PDB entry 8DM3 | electron microscopy, 2.37 A resolution | chains A and C of the 9 polymer chains in the assembly

# Chain A (and C)
Protein: Spike glycoprotein
Source organism: Severe acute respiratory syndrome coronavirus 2
Notes: chain C of this document is another copy of the same molecule, construct and numbering; everything in this record applies to it too
Reference sequence: P0DTC2 (SPIKE_SARS2); residue numbers follow UniProt; this construct covers 1-23, 27-1208
Sequence (1285 residues; row label = number of the first residue in the row; note: 3 numbers in that range are skipped by the numbering (no residue carries them; nothing is unmodelled there)):
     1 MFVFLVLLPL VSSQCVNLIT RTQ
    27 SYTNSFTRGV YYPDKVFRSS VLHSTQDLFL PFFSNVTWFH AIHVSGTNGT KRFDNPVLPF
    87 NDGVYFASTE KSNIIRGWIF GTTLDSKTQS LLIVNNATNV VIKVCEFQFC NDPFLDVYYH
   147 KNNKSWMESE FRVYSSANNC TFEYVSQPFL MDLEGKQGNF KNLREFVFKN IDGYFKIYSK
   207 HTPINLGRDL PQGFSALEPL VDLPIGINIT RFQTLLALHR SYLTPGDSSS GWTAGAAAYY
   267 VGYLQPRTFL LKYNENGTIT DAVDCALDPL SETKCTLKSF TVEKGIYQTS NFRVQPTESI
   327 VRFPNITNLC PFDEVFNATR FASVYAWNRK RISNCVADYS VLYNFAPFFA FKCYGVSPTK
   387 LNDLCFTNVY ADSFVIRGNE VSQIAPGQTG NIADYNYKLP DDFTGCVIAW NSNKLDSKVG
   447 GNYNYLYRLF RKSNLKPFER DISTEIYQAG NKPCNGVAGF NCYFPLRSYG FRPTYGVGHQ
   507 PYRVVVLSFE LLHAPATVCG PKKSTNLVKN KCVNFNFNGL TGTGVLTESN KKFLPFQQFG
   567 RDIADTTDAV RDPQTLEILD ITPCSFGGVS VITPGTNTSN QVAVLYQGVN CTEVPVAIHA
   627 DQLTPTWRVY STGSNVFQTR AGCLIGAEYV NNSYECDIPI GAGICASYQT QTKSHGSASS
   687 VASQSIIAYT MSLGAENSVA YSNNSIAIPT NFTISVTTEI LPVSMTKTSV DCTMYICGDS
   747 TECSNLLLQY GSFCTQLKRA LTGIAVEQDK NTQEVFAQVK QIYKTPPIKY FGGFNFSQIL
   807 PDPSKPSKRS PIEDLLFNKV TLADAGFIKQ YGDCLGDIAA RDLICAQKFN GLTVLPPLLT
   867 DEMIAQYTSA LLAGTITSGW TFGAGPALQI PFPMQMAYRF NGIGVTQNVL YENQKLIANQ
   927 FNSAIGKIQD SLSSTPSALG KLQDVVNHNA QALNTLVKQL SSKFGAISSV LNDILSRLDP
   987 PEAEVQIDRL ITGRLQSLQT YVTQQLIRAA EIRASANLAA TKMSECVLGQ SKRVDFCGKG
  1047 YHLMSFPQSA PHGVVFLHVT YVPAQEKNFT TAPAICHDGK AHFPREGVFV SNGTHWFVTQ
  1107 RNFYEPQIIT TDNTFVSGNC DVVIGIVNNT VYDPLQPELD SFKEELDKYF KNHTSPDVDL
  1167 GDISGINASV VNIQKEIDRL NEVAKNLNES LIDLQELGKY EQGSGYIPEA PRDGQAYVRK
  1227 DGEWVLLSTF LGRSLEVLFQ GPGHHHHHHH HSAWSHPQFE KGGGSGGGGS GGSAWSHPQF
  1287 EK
Not modelled in the structure: 1-13, 72-77, 179-186, 250-255, 621-640, 676-690, 828-847, 1148-1288
Differences from the reference sequence: conflict Ile19 (Thr in P0DTC2), Ser27 (Ala in P0DTC2), Asp142 (Gly in P0DTC2), 34 further conflict positions vs the reference (P0DTC2) not listed; expression tag (1209-1288)
Cystine bridges: Cys15-Cys136, Cys131-Cys166, Cys291-Cys301, Cys336-Cys361, Cys379-Cys432, Cys391-Cys525, Cys480-Cys488, Cys538-Cys590, Cys617-Cys649, Cys662-Cys671, Cys738-Cys760, Cys743-Cys749, Cys1032-Cys1043, Cys1082-Cys1126
Glycans and other covalent adducts: N-acetylglucosamine (NAG) linked to Asn61, Asn122, Asn165, Asn234, Asn282, Asn331, Asn343, Asn709, Asn717, Asn801, Asn1074, Asn1098, Asn1134
Curated features (UniProtKB/Swiss-Prot):
  - region: Asn280 to Cys301 (Putative superantigen), Asn448 to Phe456 (Immunodominant HLA epitope recognized by the CD8+), Ser816 to Tyr837 (Fusion peptide 1), Lys835 to Phe855 (Fusion peptide 2), Asp1163 to Glu1202 (Heptad repeat 2)
  - site: Arg815, Ser816 (Cleavage)
  - glycosylation: Asn17 (N-linked (GlcNAc...) (complex) asparagine), Asn61 (N-linked (GlcNAc...) (hybrid) asparagine), Asn74 (N-linked (GlcNAc...) (complex) asparagine), Asn122 (N-linked (GlcNAc...) (hybrid) asparagine), Asn149 (N-linked (GlcNAc...) (complex) asparagine), Asn165 (N-linked (GlcNAc...) (complex) asparagine), Asn234 (N-linked (GlcNAc...) (high mannose) asparagine), Asn282 (N-linked (GlcNAc...) (complex) asparagine), Thr323 (O-linked (GalNAc) threonine), Ser325 (O-linked (HexNAc...) serine), Asn331 (N-linked (GlcNAc...) (complex) asparagine), Asn343 (N-linked (GlcNAc...) (complex) asparagine), Asn603 (N-linked (GlcNAc...) (hybrid) asparagine), Asn616 (N-linked (GlcNAc...) (complex) asparagine), Asn657 (N-linked (GlcNAc...) (complex) asparagine), Thr676 (O-linked (GlcNAc...) threonine), Thr678 (O-linked (GlcNAc...) threonine), Asn709 (N-linked (GlcNAc...) (high mannose) asparagine), Asn717 (N-linked (GlcNAc...) (hybrid) asparagine), Asn801 (N-linked (GlcNAc...) (hybrid) asparagine) and 6 more in UniProt
  - natural variant: Leu5 (L5F: In strain: Iota/B.1.526), Ser13 (S13I: In strain: Epsilon/B.1.427/B.1.429), Leu18 (L18F: In strain: Beta/B.1.351, Gamma/P.1 and 1 more), Ile19 (T19I: In strain: Omicron/BQ.1.1, Omicron/XBB.1.5 and 1 more; this construct carries the variant), Thr20 (T20N: In strain: Gamma/P.1), Gln52 (Q52H: In strain: Omicron/EG.5.1), Ala67 (A67V: In strain: Eta/B.1.525, Omicron/BA.1), His69 to Val70 (deletion: In strain: Alpha/B.1.1.7, Eta/B.1.525 and 5 more), Gly75 (G75V: In strain: Lambda/C.37), Thr76 (T76I: In strain: Lambda/C.37), Asp80 (D80A: In strain: Beta/B.1.351), Val83 (V83A: In strain: Omicron/XBB.1.5, Omicron/EG.5.1), 78 further natural variant entries in UniProt
  - mutagenesis: His69 to Val70 (Increased incorporation of cleaved spike into virions), Asn121 (N121Q: Partial loss of biliverdin affinity), Arg190 (R190K: Partial loss of biliverdin affinity), Asn234 (N234Q: Increased resistance to neutralizing antibodies), Asn331 (N331Q: Reduced viral infectivity), Asn343 (N343Q: Reduced viral infectivity), Leu452 (L452R: Increased resistance to neutralizing antibodies. Decreases HLA binding to NF9 epitope. Increased binding affinity to human ACE2), Tyr453 (Y453F: Decreased HLA binding to NF9 epitope. Increased binding affinity to human ACE2), Ala475 (A475V: Increased resistance to neutralizing antibodies), Val483 (V483A: Increased resistance to neutralizing antibodies), Phe490 (F490L: Increased resistance to neutralizing antibodies and human covalescent sera neutralization), His519 (H519P: Increased resistance to human covalescent sera neutralization), 5 further mutagenesis entries in UniProt
From the paper describing this entry:
  - post-translational modification sites: Asn74 (proposed by the authors, not directly observed)

# Interface between chain A and chain C
Residue-residue contacts (196; chain A residue first):
  Tyr38(A) - Phe562(C)  hydrophobic
  Asp40(A) - Phe562(C)
  Lys41(A) - Phe562(C)
  Lys41(A) - Gln563(C)
  Lys41(A) - Gln564(C)  hydrogen bond (backbone-backbone)
  Val42(A) - Gln563(C)
  Val42(A) - Phe565(C)
  Val42(A) - Arg567(C)
  Phe43(A) - Lys557(C)
  Phe43(A) - Lys558(C)
  Phe43(A) - Phe559(C)  hydrophobic
  Phe43(A) - Gln563(C)
  Phe43(A) - Phe565(C)  hydrogen bond (backbone-backbone)
  Phe43(A) - Gly566(C)
  Phe43(A) - Arg567(C)  hydrogen bond (backbone-backbone)
  Arg44(A) - Asp571(C)  salt bridge
  Val47(A) - Asp568(C)
  Val47(A) - Ile569(C)  hydrophobic
  Tyr200(A) - Arg357(C)  hydrogen bond
  Tyr200(A) - Asn394(C)  hydrogen bond
  Tyr200(A) - Tyr396(C)
  Glu224(A) - Leu560(C)
  Glu224(A) - Phe562(C)
  Pro225(A) - Phe562(C)  hydrophobic
  Pro230(A) - Arg357(C)
  Pro230(A) - Tyr396(C)
  Asn282(A) - Lys558(C)  hydrogen bond
  Tyr369(A) - Asn487(C)
  Tyr369(A) - Tyr489(C)
  Phe374(A) - Phe486(C)
  Phe375(A) - Phe486(C)
  Phe377(A) - Tyr489(C)  hydrogen bond (backbone-side chain)
  Ser383(A) - Phe456(C)
  Pro384(A) - Phe456(C)
  Thr385(A) - Ala475(C)
  Lys386(A) - Tyr421(C)
  Ser735(A) - Gln314(C)  hydrogen bond
  Asp737(A) - Asn317(C)  hydrogen bond
  Asp737(A) - Arg319(C)  salt bridge
  Met740(A) - Asn317(C)
  Met740(A) - Arg319(C)
  Met740(A) - Phe592(C)  hydrophobic
  Asp745(A) - Thr549(C)  hydrogen bond
  Gln755(A) - Ser968(C)
  Gln755(A) - Lys969(C)
  Gln755(A) - Phe970(C)  hydrogen bond (backbone-backbone)
  Gln755(A) - Gly971(C)
  Gln755(A) - Ala972(C)  hydrogen bond (side chain-backbone)
  Tyr756(A) - Gln965(C)  hydrogen bond (backbone-side chain)
  Tyr756(A) - Ser968(C)
  Tyr756(A) - Phe970(C)
  Gly757(A) - Ser968(C)
  Ser758(A) - Thr961(C)
  Ser758(A) - Gln965(C)  hydrogen bond
  Phe759(A) - Gln965(C)
  Phe759(A) - Phe970(C)  hydrophobic
  Phe759(A) - Gln1002(C)
  Phe759(A) - Ser1003(C)
  Gln762(A) - Thr961(C)
  Gln762(A) - Thr1006(C)
  Lys764(A) - Thr302(C)
  Lys764(A) - Gln314(C)  hydrogen bond (side chain-backbone)
  Arg765(A) - Gln957(C)
  Glu773(A) - Glu1017(C)
  Lys786(A) - Gly700(C)
  Lys786(A) - Ala701(C)  hydrogen bond (backbone-backbone)
  Gln787(A) - Ala701(C)
  Gln787(A) - Asn703(C)  hydrogen bond
  Ile788(A) - Leu699(C)  hydrophobic
  Ile788(A) - Gly700(C)
  Ile788(A) - Ala701(C)  hydrogen bond (backbone-backbone)
  Ile788(A) - Glu702(C)
  Ile788(A) - Asn703(C)  hydrogen bond (backbone-backbone)
  Tyr789(A) - Asn703(C)
  Tyr789(A) - Val705(C)  hydrophobic
  Lys790(A) - Glu702(C)
  Lys790(A) - Asn703(C)
  Pro792(A) - Tyr707(C)  hydrophobic
  Tyr796(A) - Tyr707(C)
  Phe797(A) - Tyr707(C)  hydrophobic
  Asp848(A) - Ile569(C)
  Leu849(A) - Ile569(C)
  Ala852(A) - Asp568(C)
  Ala852(A) - Ala570(C)  hydrophobic
  Lys854(A) - Phe592(C)
  Phe855(A) - Thr588(C)
  Phe855(A) - Pro589(C)
  Phe855(A) - Phe592(C)  hydrophobic
  Leu861(A) - Gln314(C)
  Leu861(A) - Gln613(C)
  Pro862(A) - Arg646(C)
  Pro862(A) - Ala647(C)  hydrophobic
  Pro863(A) - Ala668(C)  hydrogen bond (backbone-backbone)
  Leu864(A) - Pro665(C)  hydrophobic
  Leu864(A) - Gly667(C)
  Leu864(A) - Ala668(C)
  Leu864(A) - Gly669(C)  hydrogen bond (backbone-backbone)
  Leu864(A) - Ile670(C)
  Leu864(A) - Met697(C)
  Leu865(A) - Met697(C)  hydrophobic
  Thr866(A) - Ala668(C)
  Thr866(A) - Gly669(C)
  Met869(A) - Gly669(C)
  Met869(A) - Met697(C)  hydrophobic
  Met869(A) - Leu699(C)
  Gln872(A) - Leu699(C)
  Tyr873(A) - Leu699(C)
  Thr883(A) - Val705(C)
  Thr883(A) - Tyr707(C)
  Trp886(A) - Tyr1047(C)
  Gly889(A) - Asp1041(C)
  Gly889(A) - Lys1045(C)  hydrogen bond (backbone-side chain)
  Ala890(A) - Gly1046(C)
  Ala890(A) - Tyr1047(C)
  Ala890(A) - Pro1069(C)
  Pro892(A) - Pro1069(C)
  Pro892(A) - Glu1072(C)
  Ala893(A) - Val705(C)  hydrophobic
  Leu894(A) - Ala713(C)
  Leu894(A) - Pro715(C)  hydrophobic
  Leu894(A) - Glu1072(C)
  Gln895(A) - Val705(C)
  Gln895(A) - Ala706(C)
  Gln895(A) - Ser711(C)
  Gln895(A) - Ile712(C)
  Gln895(A) - Ala713(C)  hydrogen bond (backbone-backbone)
  Gln895(A) - Asn1074(C)  hydrogen bond
  Ile896(A) - Tyr707(C)
  Ile896(A) - Ser711(C)
  Ile896(A) - Ile712(C)  hydrophobic
  Pro897(A) - Tyr707(C)  hydrophobic
  Pro897(A) - Ser708(C)
  Pro897(A) - Asn709(C)
  Pro897(A) - Asn710(C)
  Pro897(A) - Ser711(C)
  Phe898(A) - Tyr707(C)  hydrogen bond (backbone-side chain)
  Met900(A) - Thr1077(C)
  Met900(A) - Ala1078(C)
  Met900(A) - Val1094(C)  hydrophobic
  Tyr904(A) - Ile712(C)
  Tyr904(A) - Val1094(C)
  Tyr904(A) - Arg1107(C)
  Asn907(A) - Arg1107(C)
  Gln913(A) - Pro1090(C)
  Gln913(A) - Arg1107(C)
  Asn914(A) - Phe1089(C)
  Asn914(A) - Phe1121(C)
  Asn914(A) - Ser1123(C)  hydrogen bond
  Tyr917(A) - Pro1079(C)  hydrophobic
  Tyr917(A) - Phe1089(C)  hydrophobic
  Tyr917(A) - Val1129(C)
  Glu918(A) - Ser1123(C)  hydrogen bond
  Glu918(A) - Val1128(C)
  Val963(A) - Ala570(C)  hydrophobic
  Lys964(A) - Ile569(C)  hydrogen bond (side chain-backbone)
  Lys964(A) - Ala570(C)
  Asn978(A) - Thr547(C)  hydrogen bond (side chain-backbone)
  Asn978(A) - Gly548(C)
  Asp979(A) - Leu518(C)
  Leu981(A) - Lys386(C)
  Ser982(A) - Lys386(C)
  Ser982(A) - Leu390(C)
  Ser982(A) - Gly545(C)
  Arg983(A) - Gly381(C)  hydrogen bond (side chain-backbone)
  Arg983(A) - Val382(C)
  Arg983(A) - Ser383(C)  hydrogen bond (backbone-backbone)
  Arg983(A) - Leu390(C)
  Arg983(A) - Leu517(C)
  Leu984(A) - Gly381(C)
  Leu984(A) - Val382(C)
  Leu984(A) - Ser383(C)
  Leu984(A) - Lys386(C)  hydrogen bond (backbone-side chain)
  Asp985(A) - Ser383(C)  hydrogen bond
  Asp985(A) - Pro384(C)
  Asp985(A) - Lys386(C)  salt bridge
  Asp994(A) - Arg995(C)  salt bridge
  Gln1002(A) - Gln1002(C)  hydrogen bond
  Gln1005(A) - Gln1002(C)
  Gln1005(A) - Thr1006(C)  hydrogen bond
  Thr1009(A) - Thr1009(C)
  Leu1012(A) - Gln1010(C)
  Leu1012(A) - Ile1013(C)  hydrophobic
  Arg1019(A) - Glu1017(C)  salt bridge
  Thr1027(A) - Arg1039(C)
  Ser1030(A) - Val1040(C)
  Ser1030(A) - Asp1041(C)
  Glu1031(A) - Arg1039(C)  salt bridge
  Glu1031(A) - Val1040(C)
  Leu1034(A) - Val1040(C)
  Leu1034(A) - Asp1041(C)
  Gly1035(A) - Val1040(C)
  Arg1039(A) - Arg1039(C)
  Glu1111(A) - Ser1123(C)
  Leu1141(A) - Leu1141(C)  hydrophobic
  Glu1144(A) - Leu1141(C)
  Glu1144(A) - Leu1145(C)
Also at the interface, not in a pair above, chain A (112 interface residues in all): Ser45, His49, Gly283, Asp427, Ala766, Thr768, Gln784, Val785, Asn856, Thr887, Gly891, Thr912, Gln920, Pro986, Ile1013
Also at the interface, not in a pair above, chain C (120 interface residues in all): Thr315, Thr385, His505, Pro521, Thr572, Cys662, Ile666, Cys671, Ser704, Gly999, Phe1042, Tyr1067, Val1068, Gly1093, Gly1124, Ile1130

# In short
112 residues of chain A face 120 of chain C across their interface, with 35 hydrogen bonds and 6 salt bridges.
Polar contacts include Arg44(A)-Asp571(C), Asp737(A)-Arg319(C) and Asp985(A)-Lys386(C). N-acetylglucosamine is
covalently linked to Asn61(A), Asn122(A), Asn165(A), Asn234(A), Asn282(A) and Asn331(A) and 7 more. The paper
reports a modification site at Asn74(A).
Both chains are Spike glycoprotein (Severe acute respiratory syndrome coronavirus 2). Entry 8DM3 (Cryo-EM
structure of SARS-CoV-2 Omicron BA.2 spike protein in complex with Fab 4A8) was determined by electron
microscopy (same publication as 8DM4, 8DM5, 8DM6, 8DM7, 8DM8, 8DM9 and 8DMA).
